Entry 3G6R (X-ray diffraction, 2.30 A resolution); this record covers chains D and A of the 4 polymer chains in the assembly.

Chain D:
Molecule: 18-nt DNA strand
Sequence (18 nucleotides; numbered 1 to 18; the number before each row is that of its first residue):
     1 CCAGAACACCCTGTTCTG

Chain A:
Molecule: Glucocorticoid receptor
From: Rattus norvegicus
UniProt: P06536 (GCR_RAT); numbering as in UniProt (aligned over 440-525)
Sequence (90 residues; row label = number of the first residue in the row):
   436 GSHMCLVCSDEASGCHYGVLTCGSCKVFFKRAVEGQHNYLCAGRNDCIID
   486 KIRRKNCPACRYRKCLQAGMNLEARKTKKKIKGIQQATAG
Disordered / not traced: 436, 516-525
Construct notes: expression tag (436-439)
Metal / ion sites: Zn2+ site 1: Cys-440, Cys-443, Cys-457, Cys-460; Zn2+ site 2: Cys-476, Cys-482, Cys-492, Cys-495
What the authors report for this chain:
  - mutagenesis - R510A, K514A: decreased binding to DNA
  - mutagenesis - K514A: unchanged signaling
  - mutagenesis - H472A, R510A: increased signaling
  - mutagenesis - H472R: decreased signaling
  - mutagenesis - G470A, N473A: decreased signaling in response to Pal
  - mutagenesis - G470A: decreased signaling in response to Tat

Interface between chain D and chain A:
Contacting residue pairs (15; chain D residue first):
  DC1(D) with Arg-510(A), base contact
  DC2(D) with Gly-449(A), phosphate contact; Cys-450(A), hydrogen bond to the phosphate; His-451(A), sugar contact; Arg-510(A), hydrogen bond to the base
  DA3(D) with His-451(A), salt bridge to the phosphate; Tyr-452(A), hydrogen bond to the phosphate; Lys-461(A), phosphate contact; Arg-510(A), hydrogen bond to the sugar
  DG4(D) with Tyr-452(A), hydrogen bond to the phosphate; Lys-461(A), hydrogen bond to the base; Lys-465(A), salt bridge to the phosphate; Leu-507(A), phosphate contact
  DC10(D) with Lys-490(A), hydrogen bond to the phosphate
  DC11(D) with Lys-490(A), salt bridge to the phosphate
Other interface residues (no listed pair), chain D (8 interface residues in all): DA6, DC7
Other interface residues (no listed pair), chain A (10 interface residues in all): Arg-466

Summary:
Chain D and chain A form an interface of 8 and 10 residues respectively; the contacts include 7 hydrogen bonds
and 3 salt bridges. Polar contacts include DC2(D)/Arg-510(A), DG4(D)/Lys-461(A) and DA3(D)/Arg-510(A). From
the paper: R510A and K514A of chain A reduce binding to DNA; H472A and R510A of chain A increase signaling; 6
substitutions were tested in all.
Here chain D is an 18-nt DNA strand and chain A is Glucocorticoid receptor (Rattus norvegicus). Entry 3G6R (GR
DNA binding domain:FKBP5 complex-52, 18bp) was determined by X-ray diffraction (same publication as 3FYL,
3G6P, 3G6Q, 3G6T, 3G6U, 3G8U and 8 further entries).
